Entry 4X9E (X-ray diffraction, 3.10 A resolution); this record covers chains C and D of the 8 polymer chains in the assembly.

# Chain C (and D)
Molecule: Deoxyguanosinetriphosphate triphosphohydrolase
Source organism: Escherichia coli
Notes: EC 3.1.5.1; chain D of this document is another copy of the same molecule, construct and numbering; everything in this record applies to it too
UniProtKB: P15723 (DGTP_ECOLI); numbering as in UniProt (aligned over 1-505)
Sequence (505 residues; each row starts with the number of its first residue):
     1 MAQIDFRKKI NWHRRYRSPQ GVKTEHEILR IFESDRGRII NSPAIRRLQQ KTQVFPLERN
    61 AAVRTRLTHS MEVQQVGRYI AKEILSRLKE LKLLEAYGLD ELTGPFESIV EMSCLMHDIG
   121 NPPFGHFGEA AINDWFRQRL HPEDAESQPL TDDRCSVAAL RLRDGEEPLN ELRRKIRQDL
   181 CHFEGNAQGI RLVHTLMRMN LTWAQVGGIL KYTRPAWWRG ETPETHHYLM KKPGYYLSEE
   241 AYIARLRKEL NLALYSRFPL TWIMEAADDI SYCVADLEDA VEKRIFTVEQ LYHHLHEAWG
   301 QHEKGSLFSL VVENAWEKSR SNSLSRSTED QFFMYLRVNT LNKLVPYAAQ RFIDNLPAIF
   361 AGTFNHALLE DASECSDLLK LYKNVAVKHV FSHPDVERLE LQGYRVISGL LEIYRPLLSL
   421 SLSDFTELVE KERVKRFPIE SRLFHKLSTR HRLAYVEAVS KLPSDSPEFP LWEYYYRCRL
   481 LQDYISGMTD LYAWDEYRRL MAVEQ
Disordered / not traced: 60-61, 322-324 (chain D: 1, 59-61)
Reported in the primary citation:
  - binding site for the 3-nt RNA strand: Arg-337
  - binding site for the 3-nt RNA strand: Tyr-16, Arg-17, Ser-34, Arg-38, Tyr-79, Asn-200, Lys-318, Met-334, Arg-337
  - conformationally variable residues: Arg-442
  - mutagenesis - S34D/G37E: abolished binding to DNA
  - mutagenesis - S34D/G37E: increased catalytic activity on in the absence of DNA
  - mutagenesis - S34D/G37E: unchanged catalytic activity on added DNA
  - mutagenesis - S34D/G37E (2-fold): increased catalytic activity on dGTP
  - mutagenesis - S34D/G37E: decreased expression

# Chain C / chain D interface
Contacting residue pairs (50; chain C residue first):
  Arg-17(C) with Leu-324(D); Tyr-335(D), hydrogen bond
  His-26(C) with Glu-83(D), salt bridge; Ser-86(D)
  Arg-30(C) with Tyr-79(D), hydrogen bond; Asn-342(D), hydrogen bond
  Glu-33(C) with Gln-75(D), hydrogen bond; Arg-78(D), salt bridge; Lys-82(D)
  Arg-36(C) with Gln-75(D), hydrogen bond; Arg-78(D)
  Gly-37(C) with Arg-337(D)
  Ile-40(C) with Met-71(D); Gln-75(D)
  Asn-41(C) with Arg-64(D); Glu-72(D); Arg-337(D)
  Ile-45(C) with Met-71(D), hydrophobic
  Arg-46(C) with Arg-64(D); Thr-68(D); Glu-282(D), salt bridge
  Gln-49(C) with Val-63(D); Thr-65(D), hydrogen bond; Thr-68(D)
  Glu-58(C) with Gln-50(D)
  Arg-59(C) with Gln-50(D)
  Ala-62(C) with Arg-46(D)
  Val-63(C) with Gln-49(D), hydrogen bond (backbone-side chain)
  Arg-64(C) with Arg-46(D)
  Thr-65(C) with Gln-49(D), hydrogen bond
  Leu-67(C) with Leu-67(D), hydrophobic; Thr-68(D)
  Thr-68(C) with Arg-46(D)
  Met-71(C) with Ile-45(D), hydrophobic; Met-71(D), hydrophobic
  Glu-72(C) with Asn-41(D)
  Gln-75(C) with Glu-33(D), hydrogen bond; Arg-36(D), hydrogen bond; Ile-40(D)
  Arg-78(C) with Glu-33(D), salt bridge; Arg-36(D)
  Tyr-79(C) with Arg-30(D)
  Glu-83(C) with His-26(D), salt bridge
  Ser-86(C) with His-26(D)
  Arg-198(C) with Ser-325(D)
  Arg-326(C) with Pro-43(D)
  Arg-337(C) with Gly-37(D); Asn-41(D)
  Asn-342(C) with Arg-30(D), hydrogen bond
  Leu-453(C) with Arg-326(D)
Also at the interface, not in a pair above, chain C (37 interface residues in all): Leu-29, Arg-38, Lys-82, Glu-107, Glu-111, Glu-457
Also at the interface, not in a pair above, chain D (40 interface residues in all): Leu-29, Arg-38, Ala-62, Glu-107, Glu-111, Glu-278, Tyr-492, Asp-495

# In short
Chain C and chain D form an interface of 37 and 40 residues respectively; the contacts include 11 hydrogen
bonds and 5 salt bridges. Among the polar pairs are His-26(C)/Glu-83(D), Glu-33(C)/Arg-78(D) and
Arg-46(C)/Glu-282(D). The paper reports a binding site for the 3-nt RNA strand at Arg-337(C), Tyr-16(C) and
Arg-17(C) among others; S34D/G37E of chain C abolish binding to DNA.
Chain C and chain D are both Deoxyguanosinetriphosphate triphosphohydrolase (Escherichia coli); the structure,
DEOXYGUANOSINETRIPHOSPHATE TRIPHOSPHOHYDROLASE from Escherichia coli with two DNA effector molecules, was
determined by X-ray diffraction together with 4XDS from the same study.
